9CGV - chains A and D of the 6 polymer chains in the assembly; structure by electron microscopy, 2.70 A resolution.

Chain A:
Protein: RNA-directed RNA polymerase nsp12
Organism: Severe acute respiratory syndrome coronavirus 2
Notes: fragment: fused to 6xHis-TEV
UniProtKB: P0DTD1 (R1AB_SARS2); residues 0-932 here correspond to UniProt positions 4392-5324 (UniProt number = residue number + 4392)
Chain sequence (948 residues; numbered -15 to 932; the number before each row is that of its first residue; numbers below 1 keep their minus sign (Met-15 is residue -15)):
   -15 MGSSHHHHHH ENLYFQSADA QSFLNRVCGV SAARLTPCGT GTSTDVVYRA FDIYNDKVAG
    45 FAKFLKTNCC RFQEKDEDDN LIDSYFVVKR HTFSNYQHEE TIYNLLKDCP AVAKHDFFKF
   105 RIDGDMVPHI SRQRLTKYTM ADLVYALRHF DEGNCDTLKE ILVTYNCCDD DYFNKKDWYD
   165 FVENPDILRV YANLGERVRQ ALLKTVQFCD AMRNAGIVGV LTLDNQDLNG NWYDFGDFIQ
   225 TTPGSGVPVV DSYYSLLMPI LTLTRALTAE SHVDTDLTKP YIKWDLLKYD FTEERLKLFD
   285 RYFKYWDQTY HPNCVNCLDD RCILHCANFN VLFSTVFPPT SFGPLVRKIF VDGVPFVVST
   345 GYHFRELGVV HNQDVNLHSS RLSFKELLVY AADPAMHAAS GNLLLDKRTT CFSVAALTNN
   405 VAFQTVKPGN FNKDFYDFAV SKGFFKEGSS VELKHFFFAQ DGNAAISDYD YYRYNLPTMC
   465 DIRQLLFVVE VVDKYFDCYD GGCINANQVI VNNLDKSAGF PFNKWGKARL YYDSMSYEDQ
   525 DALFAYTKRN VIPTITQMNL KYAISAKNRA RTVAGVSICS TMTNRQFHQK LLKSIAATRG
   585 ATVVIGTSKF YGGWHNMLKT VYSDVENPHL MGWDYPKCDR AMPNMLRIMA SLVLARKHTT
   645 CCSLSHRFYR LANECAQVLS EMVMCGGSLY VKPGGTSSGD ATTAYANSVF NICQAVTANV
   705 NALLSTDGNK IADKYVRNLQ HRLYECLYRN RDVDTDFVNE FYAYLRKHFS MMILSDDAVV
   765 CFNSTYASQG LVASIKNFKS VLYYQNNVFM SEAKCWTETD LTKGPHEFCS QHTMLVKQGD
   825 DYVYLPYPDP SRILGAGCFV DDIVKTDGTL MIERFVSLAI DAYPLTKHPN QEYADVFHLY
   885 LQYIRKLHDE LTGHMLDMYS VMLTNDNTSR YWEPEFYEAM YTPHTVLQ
Unresolved in the structure: -15 to 2, 13-17, 23-29, 930-932
Construct notes: expression tag (-15 to -1)
Swiss-Prot annotation at these positions:
  - region: Lys545 to Arg555 (Interaction with RMP Remdesivir), Thr582 to Pro620 (RdRp Palm N-ter)
  - active site: Ser759, Asp760, Asp761
  - binding site (Mn(2+)): Asn209, Asp218
  - binding site (Zn(2+)): His295, Cys301, Cys306, Cys310, Cys487, His642, Cys645, Cys646
  - site (Cleavage): Gln0, Ser1, Gln932
Glycans and other covalent adducts: compound A1AWQ linked to Cys53
Metal / ion sites: Mn2+: Asn209, Asp218; Zn2+ site 1: His295, Cys301, Cys306, Cys310; Zn2+ site 2: Cys487, His642, Cys645, Cys646
Small-molecule neighbours: A1AWQ (methyl (8S)-7-hydroxy-5-methylpyrazolo[1,5-a]pyrimidine-3-carboxylate): Lys50, Thr51, Arg55, Val71, Lys73, Arg116, Leu119, Thr120, Lys121, Thr123, Tyr217
From the paper describing this entry:
  - binding site for A1AWQ: Arg33, Lys50, Cys53, Val71, Leu119, Lys121, Thr123, Tyr217
  - conformationally variable residues (order/disorder transition, side-chain flip): Gly23 to Asp29, Lys50, Lys73, Arg116
  - catalytic residues: Lys73 (citing earlier work)
  - contacts within the chain: Glu83-Arg116 (salt bridge)
  - mutagenesis - C53T: unchanged catalytic activity
  - mutagenesis - C53A, C53T: abolished binding to A1AWQ
  - mutagenesis - C53A: unchanged catalytic activity on AMPylation of nsp9

Chain D:
Protein: Non-structural protein 8
Organism: Severe acute respiratory syndrome coronavirus 2
UniProtKB: P0DTD1 (R1AB_SARS2); residues 1-198 here correspond to UniProt positions 3943-4140 (UniProt number = residue number + 3942)
Chain sequence (198 residues; numbered 1 to 198; the number before each row is that of its first residue):
     1 AIASEFSSLP SYAAFATAQE AYEQAVANGD SEVVLKKLKK SLNVAKSEFD RDAAMQRKLE
    61 KMADQAMTQM YKQARSEDKR AKVTSAMQTM LFTMLRKLDN DALNNIINNA RDGCVPLNII
   121 PLTTAAKLMV VIPDYNTYKN TCDGTTFTYA SALWEIQQVV DADSKIVQLS EISMDNSPNL
   181 AWPLIVTALR ANSAVKLQ
Unresolved in the structure: 1-56, 117-198
Swiss-Prot annotation at these positions:
  - site: Gln198 (Cleavage)

Chain A / chain D interface:
Residue-residue contacts - 21 pairs, chain A then chain D:
  Phe415(A) with Met90(D), hydrophobic; Met94(D), hydrophobic
  Lys417(A) with Met90(D); Lys97(D)
  Val848(A) with Arg80(D)
  Thr850(A) with Lys79(D)
  Asp851(A) with Arg75(D), salt bridge
  Thr853(A) with Tyr71(D)
  Leu854(A) with Lys72(D); Arg75(D); Ser76(D)
  Leu895(A) with Tyr71(D), hydrophobic
  His898(A) with Tyr71(D)
  Met899(A) with Thr68(D); Tyr71(D), hydrophobic
  Met902(A) with Tyr71(D), hydrophobic
  Tyr903(A) with Met67(D), hydrophobic; Met70(D); Tyr71(D)
  Val905(A) with Met67(D), hydrophobic
  Leu907(A) with Asp64(D)
Also at the interface, not in a pair above, chain A (15 interface residues in all): Ile847
Also at the interface, not in a pair above, chain D (14 interface residues in all): Val83

In short:
Chain A and chain D form an interface of 15 and 14 residues respectively; the contacts include 1 salt bridge.
The salt-bridged pair is Asp851(A)-Arg75(D). Covalently linked compound A1AWQ: at Cys53(A). The paper reports
the catalytic residue Lys73(A); C53A and C53T of chain A abolish binding to A1AWQ.
Chain A is RNA-directed RNA polymerase nsp12 and chain D is Non-structural protein 8, both from Severe acute
respiratory syndrome coronavirus 2; the structure, SARS-CoV-2 nsp12 NiRAN domain bound to a covalent inhibitor
SW090466-1, was determined by electron microscopy.
